3KM9 - chains A and X; structure by X-ray diffraction, 4.20 A resolution (low resolution: residue-level contacts below are approximate; hydrogen-bond / salt-bridge calls are withheld).

[Chain A]
Molecule: Complement C5
Organism: Homo sapiens
Reference sequence: P01031 (CO5_HUMAN); residues 1-1676 here = UniProt positions 1-1676
Amino-acid sequence (1676 residues; numbered 1 to 1676; the number before each row is that of its first residue):
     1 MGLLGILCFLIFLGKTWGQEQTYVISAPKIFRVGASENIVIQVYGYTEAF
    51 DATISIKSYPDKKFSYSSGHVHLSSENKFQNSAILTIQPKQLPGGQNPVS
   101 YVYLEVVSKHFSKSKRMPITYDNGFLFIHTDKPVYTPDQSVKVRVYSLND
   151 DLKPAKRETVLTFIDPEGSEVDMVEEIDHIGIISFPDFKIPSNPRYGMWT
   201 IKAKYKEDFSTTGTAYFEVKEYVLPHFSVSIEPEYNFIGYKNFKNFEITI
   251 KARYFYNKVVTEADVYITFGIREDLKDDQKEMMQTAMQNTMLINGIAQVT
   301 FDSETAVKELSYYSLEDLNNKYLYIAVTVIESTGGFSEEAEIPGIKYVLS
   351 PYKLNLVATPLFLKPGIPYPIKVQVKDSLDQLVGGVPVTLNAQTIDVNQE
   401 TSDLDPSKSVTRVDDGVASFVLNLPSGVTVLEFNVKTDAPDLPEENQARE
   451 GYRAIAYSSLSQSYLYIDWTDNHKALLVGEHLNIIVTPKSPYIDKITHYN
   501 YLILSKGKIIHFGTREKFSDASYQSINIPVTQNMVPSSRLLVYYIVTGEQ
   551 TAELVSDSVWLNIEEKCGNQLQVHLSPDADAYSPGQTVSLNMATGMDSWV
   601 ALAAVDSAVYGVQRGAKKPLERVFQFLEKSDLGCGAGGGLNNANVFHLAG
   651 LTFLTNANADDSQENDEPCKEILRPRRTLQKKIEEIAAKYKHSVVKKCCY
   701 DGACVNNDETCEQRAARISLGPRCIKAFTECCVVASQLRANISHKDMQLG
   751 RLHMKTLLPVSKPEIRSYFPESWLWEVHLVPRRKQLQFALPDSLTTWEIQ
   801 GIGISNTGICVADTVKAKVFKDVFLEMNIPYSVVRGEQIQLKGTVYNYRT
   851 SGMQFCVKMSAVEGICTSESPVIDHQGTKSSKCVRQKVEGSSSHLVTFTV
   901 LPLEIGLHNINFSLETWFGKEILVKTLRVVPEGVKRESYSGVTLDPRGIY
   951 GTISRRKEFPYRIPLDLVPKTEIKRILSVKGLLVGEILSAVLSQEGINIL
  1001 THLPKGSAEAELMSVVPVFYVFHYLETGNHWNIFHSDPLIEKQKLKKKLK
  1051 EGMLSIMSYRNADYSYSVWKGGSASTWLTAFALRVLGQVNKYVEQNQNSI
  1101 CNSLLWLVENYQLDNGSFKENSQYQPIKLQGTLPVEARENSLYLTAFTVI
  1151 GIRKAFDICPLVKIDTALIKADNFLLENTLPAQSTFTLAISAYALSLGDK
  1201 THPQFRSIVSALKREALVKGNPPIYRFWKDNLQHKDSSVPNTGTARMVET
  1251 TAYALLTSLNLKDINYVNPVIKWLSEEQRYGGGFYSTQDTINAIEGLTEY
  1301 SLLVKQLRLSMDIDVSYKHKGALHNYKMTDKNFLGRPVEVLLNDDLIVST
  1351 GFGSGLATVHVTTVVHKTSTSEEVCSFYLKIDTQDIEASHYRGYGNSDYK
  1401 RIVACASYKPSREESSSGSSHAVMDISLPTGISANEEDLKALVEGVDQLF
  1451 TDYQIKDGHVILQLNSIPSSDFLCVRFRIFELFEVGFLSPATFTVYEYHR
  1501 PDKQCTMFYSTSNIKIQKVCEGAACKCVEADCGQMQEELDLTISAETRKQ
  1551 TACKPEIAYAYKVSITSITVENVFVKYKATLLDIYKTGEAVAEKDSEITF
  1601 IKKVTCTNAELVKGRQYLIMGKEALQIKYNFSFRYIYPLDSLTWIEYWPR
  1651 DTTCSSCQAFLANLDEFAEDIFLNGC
Unresolved in the structure: 1-21, 674-678, 744-749, 871-881, 1387-1398, 1515-1676
Disulfide bonds: Cys567-Cys810, Cys634-Cys669, Cys698-Cys724, Cys699-Cys731, Cys711-Cys732, Cys856-Cys883, Cys1101-Cys1159, Cys1375-Cys1505, Cys1405-Cys1474
Glycans and other covalent adducts: N-acetylglucosamine (NAG) linked to Asn741, Asn911
Metal / ion sites: Cd2+ site 1: Glu247 (shared with 1 residue of chain B); Cd2+ site 2: Asp264, His753; Cd2+ site 3: Asp471, Glu480
What the authors report for this chain:
  - specificity-determining residues: His511 to Glu516 (by similarity / conservation)

[Chain X]
Molecule: Staphylococcal enterotoxin-like toxin
Organism: Staphylococcus aureus subsp. aureus
Notes: fragment: C-terminal beta-grasp domain, residues 129-231
Reference sequence: A6QE84 (A6QE84_STAAE); residue numbers follow UniProt; this construct covers 129-231
Amino-acid sequence (103 residues; numbered 129 to 231; the number before each row is that of its first residue):
   129 SSETNTHLFVNKVYGGNLDASIDSFSINKEEVSLKELDFKIRQHLVKNYG
   179 LYKGTTKYGKITINLKDGEKQEIDLGDKLQFERMGDVLNSKDINKIEVTL
   229 KQI
Unresolved in the structure: 231
What the authors report for this chain:
  - mutagenesis - D147K: abolished binding to Complement C5 (chain A)

[How chain A and chain X interact]
Pairs across the interface (31):
  Asn38(A) with Ile150(X)
  Asn77(A) with Asn139(X)
  Lys78(A) with Gly143(X); Gly144(X); Asn145(X); Leu146(X)
  Gln80(A) with Leu146(X)
  Asn81(A) with Phe137(X)
  Ser82(A) with Phe137(X); Ile150(X)
  Ile84(A) with His135(X); Lys223(X)
  Asp151(A) with His135(X)
  Lys153(A) with Ser152(X)
  Lys156(A) with Glu131(X)
  Tyr501(A) with Asp147(X)
  Ile510(A) with Ser149(X); Ile150(X)
  His511(A) with Ala148(X); Ser149(X)
  Phe512(A) with Asp147(X); Ala148(X)
  Gly513(A) with Leu146(X)
  Thr514(A) with Asn145(X); Leu146(X)
  Arg515(A) with Asn145(X); Asp147(X)
  Glu516(A) with Gly144(X); Asn145(X)
  Asn533(A) with Asp151(X); Tyr177(X)
Other interface residues (no listed pair), chain A (23 interface residues in all): Ser36, Glu76, Ala83, Asn527
Other interface residues (no listed pair), chain X (19 interface residues in all): Asn133, Val141, Thr227
From the paper, about this interface:
  - pairs named by the authors: Asp147(X)-Arg515(A) (salt bridge), Asp147(X)-Tyr501(A) (hydrogen bond)

[Summary]
23 residues of chain A face 19 of chain X across their interface. The paper describes a salt bridge between
Asp147(X) and Arg515(A); a hydrogen bond between Asp147(X) and Tyr501(A). N-acetylglucosamine is covalently
linked to Asn741(A) and Asn911(A). The paper reports that D147K of chain X abolishes binding to Complement C5
(chain A); the specificity determinant His511(A).
Here chain A is Complement C5 (Homo sapiens) and chain X is Staphylococcal enterotoxin-like toxin
(Staphylococcus aureus subsp. aureus). Entry 3KM9 (Structure of complement C5 in complex with the C-terminal
beta-grasp domain of SSL7) was determined by X-ray diffraction (same publication as 3KLS).
